PDB entry 7UUT | X-ray diffraction, 1.89 A resolution | chains A and C of the 4 polymer chains in the assembly

== Chain A ==
Molecule: Secondary-alcohol dehydrogenase
Source organism: Thermoanaerobacter pseudethanolicus
Notes: EC 1.1.1.80
Reference sequence: P14941 (ADH_THEBR); residue numbers follow UniProt; this construct covers 1-352
Amino-acid sequence (352 residues; row label = number of the first residue in the row):
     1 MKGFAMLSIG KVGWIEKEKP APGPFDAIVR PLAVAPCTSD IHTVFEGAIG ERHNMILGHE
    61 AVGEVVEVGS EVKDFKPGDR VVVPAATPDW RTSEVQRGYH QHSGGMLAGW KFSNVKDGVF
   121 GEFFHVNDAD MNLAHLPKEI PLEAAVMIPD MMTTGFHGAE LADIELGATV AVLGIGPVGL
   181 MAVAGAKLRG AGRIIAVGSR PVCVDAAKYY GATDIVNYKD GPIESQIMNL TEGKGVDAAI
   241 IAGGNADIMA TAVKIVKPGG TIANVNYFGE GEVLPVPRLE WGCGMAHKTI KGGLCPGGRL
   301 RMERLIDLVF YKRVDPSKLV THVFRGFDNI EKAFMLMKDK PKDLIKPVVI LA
Construct notes: engineered mutation Ala86 (Ile in P14941)
Curated features (UniProtKB/Swiss-Prot):
  - binding site (Zn(2+)): Cys37, His59, Asp150
  - binding site (NADP(+)): Ile175 to Val178, Gly198 to Arg200, Tyr218, Val265 to Tyr267, Lys340
Ion coordination: Zn2+: Cys37, His59, Asp150 (together with (2R)-pentan-2-ol); K+ site 1: Tyr99 (shared with 3 residues of chain B); K+ site 2: Gly259, Gly260, His287, Thr289 (shared with 1 residue of chain B)
Residues lining bound ligands:
  - (2R)-pentan-2-ol (2RP): Cys37, Ser39, His59, Ala85, Ala86, Trp110, Asp150, Leu294, Cys295
  - NADP (NAP; NADP nicotinamide-adenine-dinucleotide phosphate): Cys37, Thr38, Ser39, His42, Asp150, Met151, Thr154, Gly174, Ile175, Gly176, Pro177, Val178, Gly179, Val197, Ser199, Arg200, Ile223, Ala242, Gly243, Gly244, Asn245, Asp247, Ile248, Val265, Asn266, Tyr267, Gly293, Leu294, Cys295, Lys340

== Chain C ==
Molecule: Secondary-alcohol dehydrogenase
Source organism: Thermoanaerobacter pseudethanolicus
Notes: EC 1.1.1.80
Reference sequence: P14941 (ADH_THEBR); residues 1-352 here = UniProt positions 1-352
Amino-acid sequence (352 residues; each row starts with the number of its first residue):
     1 MKGFAMLSIG KVGWIEKEKP APGPFDAIVR PLAVAPCTSD IHTVFEGAIG ERHNMILGHE
    61 AVGEVVEVGS EVKDFKPGDR VVVPAATPDW RTSEVQRGYH QHSGGMLAGW KFSNVKDGVF
   121 GEFFHVNDAD MNLAHLPKEI PLEAAVMIPD MMTTGFHGAE LADIELGATV AVLGIGPVGL
   181 MAVAGAKLRG AGRIIAVGSR PVCVDAAKYY GATDIVNYKD GPIESQIMNL TEGKGVDAAI
   241 IAGGNADIMA TAVKIVKPGG TIANVNYFGE GEVLPVPRLE WGCGMAHKTI KGGLCPGGRL
   301 RMERLIDLVF YKRVDPSKLV THVFRGFDNI EKAFMLMKDK PKDLIKPVVI LA
Construct notes: engineered mutation Ala86 (Ile in P14941)
Modified positions: Met1 (N-formylmethionine; FME)
Curated features (UniProtKB/Swiss-Prot):
  - binding site (Zn(2+)): Cys37, His59, Asp150
  - binding site (NADP(+)): Ile175 to Val178, Gly198 to Arg200, Tyr218, Val265 to Tyr267, Lys340
Ion coordination: Zn2+: Cys37, His59, Asp150 (together with (2R)-pentan-2-ol); K+ site 1: Tyr99 (shared with 4 residues of chain D); K+ site 2: Gly259, Gly260, His287, Thr289 (shared with 1 residue of chain D)
Residues lining bound ligands:
  - (2R)-pentan-2-ol (2RP): Cys37, Ser39, His59, Ala85, Ala86, Trp110, Asp150, Tyr267, Leu294, Cys295
  - NADP (NAP; NADP nicotinamide-adenine-dinucleotide phosphate): Cys37, Thr38, Ser39, His42, Asp150, Met151, Thr154, Gly174, Ile175, Gly176, Pro177, Val178, Gly179, Val197, Gly198, Ser199, Arg200, Tyr218, Lys219, Ile223, Ala242, Gly243, Gly244, Asp247, Ile248, Val265, Asn266, Tyr267, Gly293, Leu294, Cys295, Lys340

== Chain A / chain C interface ==
Residue-residue contacts (25; chain A residue first):
  Phe25(A) - Phe25(C)  hydrophobic
  Phe25(A) - Arg91(C)
  Trp90(A) - Gln96(C)
  Trp90(A) - Met131(C)
  Arg91(A) - Phe25(C)
  Arg91(A) - Arg91(C)
  Arg91(A) - Asp128(C)  salt bridge
  Arg91(A) - Met131(C)
  Thr92(A) - Met131(C)
  Gln96(A) - Trp90(C)
  Gln96(A) - Met131(C)  hydrogen bond (side chain-backbone)
  Gln96(A) - Arg299(C)
  Gln96(A) - Leu300(C)  hydrogen bond (side chain-backbone)
  Arg97(A) - Leu300(C)
  Arg97(A) - Arg304(C)
  Asp128(A) - Arg91(C)  salt bridge
  Asp130(A) - Arg91(C)  salt bridge
  Met131(A) - Trp90(C)
  Met131(A) - Arg91(C)
  Met131(A) - Thr92(C)
  Met131(A) - Gln96(C)  hydrogen bond (backbone-side chain)
  Arg299(A) - Gln96(C)
  Leu300(A) - Gln96(C)  hydrogen bond (backbone-side chain)
  Leu300(A) - Arg97(C)
  Arg304(A) - Arg97(C)
Also at the interface, not in a pair above, chain A (15 interface residues in all): Ser93, Gly298, Arg301
Also at the interface, not in a pair above, chain C (15 interface residues in all): Ser93, Asp130, Gly298, Arg301

== Overview ==
The chain A/chain C interface involves 15 residues from each chain, with 4 hydrogen bonds and 3 salt bridges.
Among the polar pairs are Arg91(A)-Asp128(C), Asp128(A)-Arg91(C) and Asp130(A)-Arg91(C). Chain A binds NADP
and (2R)-pentan-2-ol. Chain C binds NADP and (2R)-pentan-2-ol.
Chain A is Secondary-alcohol dehydrogenase and chain C is Secondary-alcohol dehydrogenase, both from
Thermoanaerobacter pseudethanolicus; the structure, Ternary complex crystal structure of secondary alcohol
dehydrogenases from the Thermoanaerobacter ethanolicus mutants C295A and I86A ..., was determined by X-ray
diffraction (same publication as 7UX4 and 7UTC).
